8RX7 - chain A; structure by X-ray diffraction, 1.85 A resolution.

Chain A:
Molecule: Leukotriene A-4 hydrolase
Organism: Homo sapiens
Notes: EC 3.3.2.6
UniProt: P09960 (LKHA4_HUMAN); residues 1-610 here correspond to UniProt positions 2-611 (UniProt number = residue number + 1)
Sequence (613 residues; each row starts with the number of its first residue; numbers below 1 keep their minus sign (Gly-2 is residue -2)):
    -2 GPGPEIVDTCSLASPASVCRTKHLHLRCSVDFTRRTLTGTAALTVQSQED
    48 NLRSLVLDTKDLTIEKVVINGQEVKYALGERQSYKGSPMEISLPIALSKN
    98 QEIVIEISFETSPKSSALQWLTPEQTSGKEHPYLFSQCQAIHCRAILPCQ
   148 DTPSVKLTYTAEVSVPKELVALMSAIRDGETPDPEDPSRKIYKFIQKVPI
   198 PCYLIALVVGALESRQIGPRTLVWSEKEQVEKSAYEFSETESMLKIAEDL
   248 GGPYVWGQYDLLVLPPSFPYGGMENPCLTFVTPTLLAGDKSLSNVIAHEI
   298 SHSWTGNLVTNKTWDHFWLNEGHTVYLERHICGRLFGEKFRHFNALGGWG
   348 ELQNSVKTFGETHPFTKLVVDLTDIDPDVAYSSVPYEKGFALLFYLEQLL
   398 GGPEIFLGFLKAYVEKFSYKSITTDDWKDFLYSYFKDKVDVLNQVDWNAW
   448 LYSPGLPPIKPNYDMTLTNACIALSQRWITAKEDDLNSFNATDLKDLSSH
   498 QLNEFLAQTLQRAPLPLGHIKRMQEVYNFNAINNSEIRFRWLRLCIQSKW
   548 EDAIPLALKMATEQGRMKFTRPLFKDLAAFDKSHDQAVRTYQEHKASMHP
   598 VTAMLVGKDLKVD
Not modelled in the structure: -2 to 3
Sequence notes: expression tag (-2 to 0)
Bound ions: ytterbium (III) ion site 1: Asp47, Asp481 (together with acetate ion); ytterbium (III) ion site 2 near Asp175 (its only coordinating residue here); Zn2+: His295, His299, Glu318
Ligand contacts: 5-(4-phenoxyphenyl)-1H-imidazole (A1H3S): Gln136, Ala137, Tyr267, Trp311, Phe314, Phe362, Lys364, Leu365, Val367, Leu369, Pro374, Asp375, Ala377, Tyr378, Val381, Pro382

Overview:
Ligands of chain A: 5-(4-phenoxyphenyl)-1H-imidazole. The ytterbium (III) ion site 1 is built by Asp47 and
Asp481. The Zn2+ site is built by His295, His299 and Glu318.
Chain A is Leukotriene A-4 hydrolase (Homo sapiens); the structure, LTA4 hydrolase in complex with compound2,
was determined by X-ray diffraction (same publication as 8RX3 and 8RX9).
